Entry 8HK3 (electron microscopy, 3.20 A resolution); this record covers chains B and H of the 5 polymer chains in the assembly.

== Chain B ==
Protein: Guanine nucleotide-binding protein G(I)/G(S)/G(T) subunit beta-1
Organism: Rattus norvegicus
UniProt: P54311 (GBB1_RAT); numbering as in UniProt (aligned over 2-340)
Amino-acid sequence (345 residues; numbered -4 to 340; the number before each row is that of its first residue; numbers below 1 keep their minus sign (Met-4 is residue -4)):
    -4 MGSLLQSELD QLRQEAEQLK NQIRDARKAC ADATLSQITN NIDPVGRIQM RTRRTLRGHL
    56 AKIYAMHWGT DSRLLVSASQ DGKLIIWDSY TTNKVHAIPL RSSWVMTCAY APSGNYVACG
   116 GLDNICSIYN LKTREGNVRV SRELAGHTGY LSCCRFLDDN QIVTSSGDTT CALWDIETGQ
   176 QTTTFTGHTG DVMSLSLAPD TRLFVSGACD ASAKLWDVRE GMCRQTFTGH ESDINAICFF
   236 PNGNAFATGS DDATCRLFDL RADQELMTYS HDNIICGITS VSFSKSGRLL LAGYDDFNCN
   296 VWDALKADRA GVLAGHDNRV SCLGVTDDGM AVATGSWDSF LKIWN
Not modelled in the structure: -4 to 1
Differences from the reference sequence: cloning artifact (-4 to 1)
Swiss-Prot annotation at these positions:
  - modified residue: Ser2 (N-acetylserine), His266 (Phosphohistidine)

== Chain H ==
Protein: scFv16
Organism: Rattus norvegicus
Notes: antibody fragment or engineered binder
Amino-acid sequence (247 residues; row label = number of the first residue in the row; note: 13 numbers in that range are skipped by the numbering (no residue carries them; nothing is unmodelled there); a row labelled like 121A-121N holds insertion residues (121A, then the next letters in order)):
     2 VQLVESGGGL VQPGGSRKLS CSASGFAFSS FGMHWVRQAP EKGLEWVAYI SSGSGTIYYA
    62 DTVKGRFTIS RDDPKNTLFL QMTSLRSEDT AMYYCVRSIY YYGSSPFDFW GQGTTLTVSA
121A-121N GGGGSGGGGSGGGG
   135 SADIVMTQAT SSVPVTPGES VSISCRSSKS LLHSNGNTYL YWFLQRPGQS PQLLIYRMSN
   195 LASGVPDRFS GSGSGTAFTL TISRLEAEDV GVYYCMQHLE YPLTFGAGTK LEL
Not modelled in the structure: 121A-121N

== Chain B / chain H interface ==
Contacting residue pairs - 12 pairs, chain B then chain H:
  Asp66(B) - Tyr103(H)
  Arg68(B) - Tyr103(H)
  Leu69(B) - Tyr103(H)  hydrophobic
  Val90(B) - Tyr102(H)  hydrophobic
  His91(B) - Tyr102(H)
  Arg129(B) - Arg98(H)
  Arg129(B) - Asp109(H)  salt bridge
  Glu130(B) - Gly26(H)
  Glu130(B) - Phe27(H)
  Glu130(B) - Ala28(H)
  Glu130(B) - Phe32(H)
  Gly131(B) - Phe32(H)
Also at the interface, not in a pair above, chain H (9 interface residues in all): Val2

== Overview ==
8 residues of chain B and 9 residues of chain H are in contact, with 1 salt bridge. Its one salt-bridged
contact is Arg129(B)-Asp109(H).
Here chain B is Guanine nucleotide-binding protein G(I)/G(S)/G(T) subunit beta-1 and chain H is scFv16, both
from Rattus norvegicus. Entry 8HK3 (C3aR-Gi-apo protein complex) was determined by electron microscopy,
deposited together with 8HK2 and 8HK5.
